PDB entry 5C8E | X-ray diffraction, 3.89 A resolution | chains A and B of the 6 polymer chains in the assembly

== Chain A (and B) ==
Name: Light-dependent transcriptional regulator CarH
Organism: Thermus thermophilus (strain HB27 / ATCC BAA-163 / DSM 7039)
Notes: chain B of this document is another copy of the same molecule, construct and numbering; everything in this record applies to it too
UniProt: Q746J7 (Q746J7_THET2); numbering as in UniProt (aligned over 1-285)
Amino-acid sequence (305 residues; numbered -19 to 285; the number before each row is that of its first residue; numbers below 1 keep their minus sign (Met-19 is residue -19)):
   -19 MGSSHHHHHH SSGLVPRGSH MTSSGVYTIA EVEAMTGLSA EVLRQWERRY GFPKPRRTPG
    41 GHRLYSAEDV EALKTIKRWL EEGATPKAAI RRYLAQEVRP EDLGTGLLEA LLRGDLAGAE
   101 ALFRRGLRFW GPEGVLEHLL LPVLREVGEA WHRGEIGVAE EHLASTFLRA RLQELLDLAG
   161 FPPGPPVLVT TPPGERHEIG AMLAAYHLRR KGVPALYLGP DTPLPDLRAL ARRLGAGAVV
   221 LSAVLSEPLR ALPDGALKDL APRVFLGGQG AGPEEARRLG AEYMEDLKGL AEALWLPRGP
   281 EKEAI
Unresolved in the structure: -19 to 4, 278-285 (chain B: -19 to 4, 281-285)
Construct notes: initiating methionine (-19); expression tag (-18 to 0)
Bound ions: cobalamin Co: His177 (together with 5'-deoxyadenosine)
Small-molecule neighbours:
  - 5'-deoxyadenosine (5AD): Gly128, Trp131, Val138, Glu141, His142, His177
  - cobalamin (B12): Leu121, Leu124, Arg125, Val127, Gly128, Glu129, Trp131, His132, Glu141, His142, Ser145, Arg149, Gly174, Glu175, Arg176, His177, Glu178, Ile179, Gly180, Leu183, Ala184, Val220, Leu221, Ser222, Val224, Leu225, Gly247, Gly248, Gln249, Met264, Glu265, Asp266, Leu267, Leu270
Reported in the primary citation:
  - binding site for 26-mer DNA segment containing the CarH operator sequence (antisense strand): Trp26, Arg29, Tyr30, Lys67
  - binding site for 26-mer DNA segment containing the CarH operator sequence (antisense strand): Gln25, His42
  - mutagenesis - R29A, R43A: abolished binding to DNA
  - mutagenesis - Q25A, W131F: unchanged binding to DNA
  - mutagenesis - Y30A, H42A, W131A, E141A, H142A, R176D/D201R, R176E/D201R, D201R: decreased binding to DNA
  - binding site for 26-mer DNA segment containing the CarH operator sequence (sense strand): Gln25, Arg28, Arg29, Arg37, His42, Arg43
  - mutagenesis - H142A, D201R: decreased binding to AdoCbl
  - mutagenesis - H132A: decreased binding to Cbl
  - mutagenesis - H132A: decreased binding to cobalamin

== How chain A and chain B interact ==
Pairs across the interface (61; chain A residue first):
  Tyr7(A) with Pro163(B)
  Met15(A) with Pro163(B), hydrophobic
  Val50(A) with Pro163(B), hydrophobic
  Leu92(A) with Arg213(B), hydrogen bond (backbone-side chain); Leu214(B)
  Arg93(A) with Leu214(B)
  Gly94(A) with Phe161(B); Leu196(B)
  Leu96(A) with Phe161(B), hydrophobic
  Gly137(A) with Asp206(B)
  Val138(A) with Pro203(B); Asp206(B), hydrogen bond (backbone-side chain)
  Ala139(A) with Thr202(B); Asp206(B); Leu210(B), hydrophobic
  Glu140(A) with Leu210(B); Arg213(B), salt bridge
  His142(A) with Leu198(B); Pro200(B), hydrogen bond (side chain-backbone); Asp201(B), hydrogen bond (side chain-backbone); Thr202(B)
  Leu143(A) with Leu196(B), hydrophobic; Tyr197(B); Leu198(B)
  Thr146(A) with Tyr197(B); Leu198(B), hydrogen bond (side chain-backbone); Gly199(B)
  Arg149(A) with Arg149(B); Glu178(B), salt bridge
  Ala150(A) with Gln153(B)
  Arg151(A) with Asp157(B), salt bridge
  Gln153(A) with Ala150(B)
  Asp157(A) with Arg151(B), salt bridge
  Phe161(A) with Gly94(B); Leu96(B), hydrophobic
  Arg176(A) with Arg176(B)
  Glu178(A) with Arg149(B), salt bridge
  Arg189(A) with Leu96(B)
  Leu196(A) with Leu96(B), hydrophobic; Leu143(B), hydrophobic
  Tyr197(A) with Leu143(B); Thr146(B)
  Leu198(A) with His142(B); Leu143(B); Thr146(B), hydrogen bond (backbone-side chain)
  Gly199(A) with Thr146(B)
  Pro200(A) with His142(B), hydrogen bond (backbone-side chain)
  Asp201(A) with His142(B), hydrogen bond (backbone-side chain); Arg176(B), salt bridge
  Thr202(A) with Ala139(B); His142(B)
  Pro203(A) with Val138(B)
  Asp206(A) with Gly137(B); Val138(B), hydrogen bond (side chain-backbone); Ala139(B)
  Leu210(A) with Ala139(B), hydrophobic; Glu140(B)
  Arg213(A) with Leu92(B), hydrogen bond (side chain-backbone); Glu140(B), salt bridge
  Leu214(A) with Leu92(B); Arg93(B)
Interface residues without a listed pair, chain A (38 interface residues in all): Ala47, Ala97, Leu207
Interface residues without a listed pair, chain B (34 interface residues in all): Ala97, Leu207

== In short ==
Chain A and chain B form an interface of 38 and 34 residues respectively, with 10 hydrogen bonds and 7 salt
bridges. Among the polar pairs are Glu140(A)-Arg213(B), Arg149(A)-Glu178(B) and Arg151(A)-Asp157(B). From the
paper: a binding site for 26-mer DNA segment containing the CarH operator sequence (antisense strand) at
Trp26(A), Arg29(A) and Tyr30(A) among others; Y30A, H42A and W131A of chain A, among others, reduce binding to
DNA; 13 substitutions were tested in all.
Both chains are Light-dependent transcriptional regulator CarH (Thermus thermophilus (strain HB27 / ATCC
BAA-163 / DSM 7039)). Entry 5C8E (Crystal structure of Thermus thermophilus CarH bound to adenosylcobalamin
and a 26-bp DNA segment) was determined by X-ray diffraction together with 5C8A, 5C8D and 5C8F from the same
study.
